Entry 6P0T (X-ray diffraction, 3.60 A resolution); this record covers chains B and C of the 5 polymer chains in the assembly.

== Chain B ==
Protein: DNA-binding protein Fis
Source organism: Escherichia coli
Reference sequence: P0A6R3 (FIS_ECOLI); residues 1-98 here = UniProt positions 1-98
Sequence (98 residues; row label = number of the first residue in the row):
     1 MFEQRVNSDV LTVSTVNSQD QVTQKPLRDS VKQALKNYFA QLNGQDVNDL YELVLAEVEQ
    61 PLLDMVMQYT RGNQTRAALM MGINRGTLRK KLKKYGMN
Not modelled in the structure: 1-7, 15-22
UniProt features mapped onto this chain:
  - DNA-binding region: Gln74 to Lys93 (H-T-H motif)
  - region: Asn17 to Gly44 (Required for the stimulation of HIN-mediated recombination)

== Chain C ==
Molecule: DNA (27-mer), fx1-2
Sequence (27 nucleotides; row label = number of the first residue in the row):
     1 AATGTTGTGT TTTTAACAGA CTACATT

== Interface between chain B and chain C ==
Contacting residue pairs - 12 pairs, chain B then chain C:
  Gly72(B) with DT6(C), phosphate contact
  Asn73(B) with DT5(C), hydrogen bond to the phosphate; DT6(C), phosphate contact
  Gln74(B) with DT6(C), hydrogen bond to the phosphate; DG7(C), phosphate contact
  Thr75(B) with DT5(C), sugar contact; DT6(C), hydrogen bond to the phosphate
  Arg85(B) with DT6(C), base contact; DG7(C), hydrogen bond to the base; DT8(C), hydrogen bond to the base
  Arg89(B) with DG7(C), salt bridge to the phosphate; DT8(C), base contact

== Summary ==
6 residues of chain B and 4 residues of chain C are in contact; the contacts include 5 hydrogen bonds and 1
salt bridge. Among the polar pairs are Arg85(B)-DG7(C), Arg85(B)-DT8(C) and Asn73(B)-DT5(C).
Chain B is DNA-binding protein Fis (Escherichia coli) and chain C is DNA (27-mer), fx1-2; the structure,
Crystal structure of ternary DNA complex "FX(1-2)-1Xis" containing E. coli Fis and phage lambda Xis, was
determined by X-ray diffraction together with 6P0S and 6P0U from the same study.
